PDB entry 6ZBW | X-ray diffraction, 1.40 A resolution | chain A

== Chain A ==
Protein: Alpha-1,6-mannanase
From: Bacillus circulans
UniProtKB: Q9Z4P9 (Q9Z4P9_BACCI); residue numbers follow UniProt; this construct covers 35-375
Chain sequence (362 residues; numbered 14 to 375; the number before each row is that of its first residue):
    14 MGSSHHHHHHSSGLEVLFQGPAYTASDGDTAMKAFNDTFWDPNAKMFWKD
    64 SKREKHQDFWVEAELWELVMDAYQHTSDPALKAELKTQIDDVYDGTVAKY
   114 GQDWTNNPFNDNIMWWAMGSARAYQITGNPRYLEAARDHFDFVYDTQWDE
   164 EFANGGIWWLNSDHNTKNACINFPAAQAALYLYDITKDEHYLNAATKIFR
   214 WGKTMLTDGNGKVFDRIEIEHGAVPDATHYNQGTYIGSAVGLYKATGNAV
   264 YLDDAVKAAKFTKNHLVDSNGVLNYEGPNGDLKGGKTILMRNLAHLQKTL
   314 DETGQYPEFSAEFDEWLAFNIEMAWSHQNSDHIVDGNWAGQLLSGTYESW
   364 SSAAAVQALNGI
Unresolved in the structure: 14-38, 353-358, 375
Construct notes: initiating methionine (14); expression tag (15-34); engineered mutation Asn125 (Asp in Q9Z4P9), Gln341 (Arg in Q9Z4P9)
Glycans and other covalent adducts: alpha-1 (PBW) linked to Asp124
Residues lining bound ligands: alpha-D-mannopyranose / alpha-1: Trp73, Phe122, Asn125, Trp172, Asn181, Cys183, Asp228, Arg229, Val237, Asp239, Thr241, Tyr243, Asn244, Asn292, Asp294, Leu295
From the paper describing this entry:
  - binding site for alpha-1: Asp124
  - catalytic residues: Asp124
  - mutagenesis - D125N: abolished catalytic activity (citing earlier work)
  - binding site for alpha-D-mannopyranose: Trp172, Asn181, Asp228, Arg229, Asp239, Tyr243
  - mutagenesis - R341Q: unchanged catalytic activity (citing earlier work)

== In short ==
Ligands of chain A: alpha-D-mannopyranose / alpha-1. From the paper: the catalytic residue Asp124; D125N
abolishes catalytic activity.
Chain A is Alpha-1,6-mannanase (Bacillus circulans); the structure, Structure of the D125N mutant of the
catalytic domain of the Bacillus circulans alpha-1,6 Mannanase in ..., was determined by X-ray diffraction
together with 6ZBM, 6ZBX and 7NL5 from the same study.
